Entry 3GPR (X-ray diffraction, 3.20 A resolution); this record covers chains A and B of the 4 polymer chains in the assembly.

== Chain A ==
Name: Rhodocetin subunit alpha
From: Calloselasma rhodostoma
UniProtKB: P81397 (RHCA_AGKRH); residues 1001-1133 here correspond to UniProt positions 1-133 (UniProt number = residue number - 1000)
Sequence (133 residues; each row starts with the number of its first residue):
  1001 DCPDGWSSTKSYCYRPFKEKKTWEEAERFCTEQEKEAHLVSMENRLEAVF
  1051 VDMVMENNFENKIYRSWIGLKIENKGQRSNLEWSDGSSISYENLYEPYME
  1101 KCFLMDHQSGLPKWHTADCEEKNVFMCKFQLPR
Unresolved in the structure: 1133
Disulfide bonds: C1002-C1013, C1030-C1127, C1102-C1119

== Chain B ==
Name: Rhodocetin subunit beta
From: Calloselasma rhodostoma
UniProtKB: P81398 (RHCB_AGKRH); residues 2001-2129 here correspond to UniProt positions 1-129 (UniProt number = residue number - 2000)
Sequence (129 residues; each row starts with the number of its first residue):
  2001 DFRCPTTWSASKLYCYKPFKEKKTWIEAERFCAKQAENGHLVSIGSAAEA
  2051 DFLDLVIVVNFDKQRYRAWTGLTERNLKWTNGASVSYENLYEPYIRKCFV
  2101 VQPWEGKSKWYKADCEEKNAFLCKFPKPH
Unresolved in the structure: 2001, 2129
Disulfide bonds: C2004-C2015, C2032-C2123, C2098-C2115

== Chain A / chain B interface ==
Residue-residue contacts (68; chain A residue first):
  E1027(A) - T2080(B)
  H1038(A) - T2080(B)  hydrogen bond (side chain-backbone)
  H1038(A) - N2081(B)
  V1040(A) - W2079(B)
  S1041(A) - W2079(B)
  S1041(A) - N2081(B)  hydrogen bond
  M1042(A) - W2079(B)
  M1042(A) - Y2087(B)
  E1043(A) - N2081(B)  hydrogen bond
  E1043(A) - A2083(B)
  E1043(A) - S2086(B)  hydrogen bond (backbone-side chain)
  E1043(A) - Y2087(B)  hydrogen bond (backbone-backbone)
  N1044(A) - Y2087(B)
  R1045(A) - Y2087(B)  hydrogen bond
  A1048(A) - Y2087(B)  hydrophobic
  G1069(A) - W2079(B)
  L1070(A) - W2079(B)
  I1072(A) - L2077(B)  hydrophobic
  N1080(A) - T2073(B)
  N1080(A) - E2074(B)
  N1080(A) - R2075(B)  hydrogen bond (backbone-backbone)
  N1080(A) - L2077(B)
  N1080(A) - Y2094(B)
  L1081(A) - L2072(B)  hydrophobic
  L1081(A) - T2073(B)
  L1081(A) - E2074(B)
  L1081(A) - F2099(B)  hydrophobic
  E1082(A) - G2071(B)
  E1082(A) - L2072(B)
  E1082(A) - T2073(B)  hydrogen bond (backbone-backbone)
  E1082(A) - R2075(B)  salt bridge
  W1083(A) - S2043(B)
  W1083(A) - I2044(B)
  W1083(A) - G2071(B)
  W1083(A) - L2072(B)
  S1084(A) - E2029(B)
  S1084(A) - H2040(B)  hydrogen bond (backbone-side chain)
  S1084(A) - L2041(B)
  S1084(A) - G2071(B)  hydrogen bond (backbone-backbone)
  D1085(A) - H2040(B)  hydrogen bond (backbone-side chain)
  D1085(A) - S2043(B)  hydrogen bond
  D1085(A) - K2124(B)  salt bridge
  S1087(A) - S2043(B)  hydrogen bond
  S1090(A) - G2045(B)  hydrogen bond (side chain-backbone)
  Y1091(A) - I2044(B)  hydrophobic
  Y1091(A) - G2045(B)
  Y1091(A) - S2046(B)
  Y1091(A) - A2050(B)  hydrophobic
  E1092(A) - W2110(B)
  N1093(A) - S2108(B)  hydrogen bond (side chain-backbone)
  N1093(A) - K2109(B)  hydrogen bond
  N1093(A) - W2110(B)  hydrogen bond (backbone-backbone)
  L1094(A) - F2099(B)  hydrophobic
  L1094(A) - W2110(B)
  Y1095(A) - W2104(B)  hydrophobic
  Y1095(A) - W2110(B)  hydrogen bond (backbone-backbone)
  Y1095(A) - Y2111(B)  hydrophobic
  E1096(A) - K2112(B)  salt bridge
  F1103(A) - L2090(B)  hydrophobic
  L1111(A) - Y2087(B)
  L1111(A) - N2089(B)
  P1112(A) - N2089(B)
  K1113(A) - N2089(B)
  W1114(A) - W2079(B)  hydrophobic
  W1114(A) - N2089(B)
  W1114(A) - L2090(B)  hydrophobic
  W1114(A) - Y2091(B)  hydrogen bond (backbone-backbone)
  H1115(A) - Y2091(B)
Also at the interface, not in a pair above, chain A (33 interface residues in all): S1079
Also at the interface, not in a pair above, chain B (35 interface residues in all): V2042, A2047, V2085

== In short ==
Chain A and chain B form an interface of 33 and 35 residues respectively; the contacts include 19 hydrogen
bonds and 3 salt bridges. Polar contacts include E1082(A)-R2075(B), D1085(A)-K2124(B) and E1096(A)-K2112(B).
Chain A is Rhodocetin subunit alpha and chain B is Rhodocetin subunit beta, both from Calloselasma rhodostoma;
the structure, Crystal structure of rhodocetin, was determined by X-ray diffraction.
